Entry 9N5C (X-ray diffraction, 3.60 A resolution); this record covers chains B and C of the 13 polymer chains in the assembly.

[Chain B]
Name: DNA-directed RNA polymerase II subunit RPB2
Organism: Saccharomyces cerevisiae S288C
Notes: EC 2.7.7.6
UniProtKB: P08518 (RPB2_YEAST); residues 1-1224 here = UniProt positions 1-1224
Amino-acid sequence (1224 residues; each row starts with the number of its first residue):
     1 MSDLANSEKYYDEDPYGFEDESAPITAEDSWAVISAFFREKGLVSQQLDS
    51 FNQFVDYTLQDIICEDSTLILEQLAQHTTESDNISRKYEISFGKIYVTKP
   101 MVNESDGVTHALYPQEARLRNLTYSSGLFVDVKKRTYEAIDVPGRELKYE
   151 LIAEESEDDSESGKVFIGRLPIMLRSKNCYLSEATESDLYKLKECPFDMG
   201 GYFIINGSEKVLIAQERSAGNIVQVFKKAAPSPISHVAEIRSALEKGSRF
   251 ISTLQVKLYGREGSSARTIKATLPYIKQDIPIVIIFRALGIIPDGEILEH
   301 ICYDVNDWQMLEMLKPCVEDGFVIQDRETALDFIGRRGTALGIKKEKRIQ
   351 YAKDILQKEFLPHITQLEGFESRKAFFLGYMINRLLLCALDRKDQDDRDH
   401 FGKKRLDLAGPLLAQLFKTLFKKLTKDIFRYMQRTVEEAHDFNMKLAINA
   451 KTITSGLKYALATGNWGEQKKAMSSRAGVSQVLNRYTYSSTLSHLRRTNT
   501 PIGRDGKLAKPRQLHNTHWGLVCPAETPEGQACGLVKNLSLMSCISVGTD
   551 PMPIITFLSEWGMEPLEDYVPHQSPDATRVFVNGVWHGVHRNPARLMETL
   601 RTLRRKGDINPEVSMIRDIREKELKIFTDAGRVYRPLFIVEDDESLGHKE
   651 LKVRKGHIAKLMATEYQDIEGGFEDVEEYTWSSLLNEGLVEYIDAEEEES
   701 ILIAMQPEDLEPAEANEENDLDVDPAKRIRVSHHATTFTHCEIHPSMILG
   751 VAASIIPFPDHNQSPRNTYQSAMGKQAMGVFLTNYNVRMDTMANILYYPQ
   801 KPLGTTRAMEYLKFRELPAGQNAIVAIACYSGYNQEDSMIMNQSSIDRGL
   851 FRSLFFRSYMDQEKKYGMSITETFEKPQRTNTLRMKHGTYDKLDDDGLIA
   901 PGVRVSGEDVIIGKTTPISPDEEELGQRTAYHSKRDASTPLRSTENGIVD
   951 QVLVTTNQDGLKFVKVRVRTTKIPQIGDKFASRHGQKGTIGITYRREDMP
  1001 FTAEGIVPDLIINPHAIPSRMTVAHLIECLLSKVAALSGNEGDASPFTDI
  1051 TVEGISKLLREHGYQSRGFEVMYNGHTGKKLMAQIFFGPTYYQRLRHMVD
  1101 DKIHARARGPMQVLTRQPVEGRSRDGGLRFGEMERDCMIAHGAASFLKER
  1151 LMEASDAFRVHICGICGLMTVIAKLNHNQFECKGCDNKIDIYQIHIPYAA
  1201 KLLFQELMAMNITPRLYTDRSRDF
Not modelled in the structure: 1-19, 74-85, 139-161, 338-344, 439-445, 503-508, 644-646, 669-675, 715-720, 920-929, 1222-1224
Metal / ion sites: Zn2+: Cys-1163, Cys-1166, Cys-1182

[Chain C]
Name: DNA-directed RNA polymerase II subunit RPB3
Organism: Saccharomyces cerevisiae S288C
UniProtKB: P16370 (RPB3_YEAST); residues 1-318 here = UniProt positions 1-318
Amino-acid sequence (318 residues; each row starts with the number of its first residue):
     1 MSEEGPQVKIREASKDNVDFILSNVDLAMANSLRRVMIAEIPTLAIDSVE
    51 VETNTTVLADEFIAHRLGLIPLQSMDIEQLEYSRDCFCEDHCDKCSVVLT
   101 LQAFGESESTTNVYSKDLVIVSNLMGRNIGHPIIQDKEGNGVLICKLRKG
   151 QELKLTCVAKKGIAKEHAKWGPAAAIEFEYDPWNKLKHTDYWYEQDSAKE
   201 WPQSKNCEYEDPPNEGDPFDYKAQADTFYMNVESVGSIPVDQVVVRGIDT
   251 LQKKVASILLALTQMDQDKVNFASGDNNTASNMLGSNEDVMMTGAEQDPY
   301 SNASQMGNTGSGGYDNAW
Not modelled in the structure: 1, 269-318
Curated features (UniProtKB/Swiss-Prot):
  - binding site (Zn(2+)): Cys-86, Cys-88, Cys-92, Cys-95
  - modified residue: Ser-2 (N-acetylserine)
  - natural variant: Ala-30 (A30D: In mutant RPB3-1)
  - mutagenesis: Lys-9 (K9E: Transcript termination readthrough)
Metal / ion sites: Zn2+: Cys-88, Cys-95

[Interface between chain B and chain C]
Pairs across the interface (69; chain B residue first):
  Tyr-797(B) with Glu-61(C); Phe-62(C)
  Tyr-798(B) with Phe-62(C); Arg-66(C)
  Ser-844(B) with Ala-168(C)
  Asp-847(B) with His-65(C), hydrogen bond (backbone-side chain); His-167(C), hydrogen bond (backbone-side chain); Ala-168(C)
  Arg-848(B) with His-65(C), hydrogen bond (backbone-side chain); Ala-168(C)
  Gly-849(B) with His-65(C)
  Arg-852(B) with His-65(C), hydrogen bond
  Arg-969(B) with Ala-59(C); Asp-60(C), salt bridge; Glu-61(C), salt bridge
  Thr-971(B) with Glu-61(C), hydrogen bond
  Arg-995(B) with Lys-165(C)
  Arg-996(B) with Arg-34(C); Ile-38(C); Ala-173(C), hydrogen bond (side chain-backbone); Ala-174(C), hydrogen bond (side chain-backbone)
  Glu-997(B) with Arg-34(C), hydrogen bond (backbone-side chain); Arg-35(C), hydrogen bond (backbone-side chain); Ile-38(C); Ala-39(C)
  Asp-998(B) with Arg-35(C), salt bridge
  Phe-1001(B) with Arg-34(C); Phe-178(C), hydrophobic
  Ala-1003(B) with Glu-177(C); Phe-178(C), hydrogen bond (backbone-backbone)
  Glu-1004(B) with Glu-177(C)
  Gly-1005(B) with Ala-175(C); Ile-176(C)
  Arg-1060(B) with Lys-199(C), hydrogen bond (side chain-backbone); Glu-200(C)
  Gly-1063(B) with Pro-202(C)
  Gln-1065(B) with Glu-200(C); Trp-201(C)
  Arg-1067(B) with Trp-192(C); Glu-194(C), salt bridge
  Phe-1069(B) with Trp-192(C); Trp-201(C), hydrophobic
  Tyr-1073(B) with Phe-178(C), hydrogen bond (side chain-backbone); Glu-179(C); Tyr-180(C), hydrophobic
  Gly-1075(B) with Asn-31(C), hydrogen bond (backbone-side chain); Arg-34(C), hydrogen bond (backbone-side chain)
  His-1076(B) with Asn-31(C), hydrogen bond (backbone-side chain)
  Thr-1077(B) with Leu-27(C); Asn-31(C)
  Gly-1078(B) with Leu-27(C); Asn-31(C); Tyr-180(C)
  Lys-1079(B) with Leu-27(C); Tyr-180(C); His-188(C)
  Lys-1080(B) with Tyr-180(C), hydrogen bond (side chain-backbone); Asp-181(C), hydrogen bond (side chain-backbone); Thr-189(C)
  Leu-1081(B) with Thr-189(C), hydrogen bond (backbone-side chain)
  Met-1082(B) with Lys-187(C); His-188(C); Thr-189(C), hydrogen bond (backbone-side chain); Asp-190(C), hydrogen bond (side chain-backbone)
  Gln-1084(B) with Thr-189(C), hydrogen bond; Asp-190(C), hydrogen bond (side chain-backbone); Tyr-191(C); Trp-192(C), hydrogen bond (side chain-backbone); Trp-201(C)
Interface residues without a listed pair, chain B (42 interface residues in all): Tyr-785, Asn-786, Ile-846, Leu-854, Ile-948, Thr-970, Met-999, Ser-1066, Val-1071, Ala-1083
Interface residues without a listed pair, chain C (39 interface residues in all): Ala-28, Val-57, Leu-69, Glu-166

[Summary]
42 residues of chain B and 39 residues of chain C are in contact, with 23 hydrogen bonds and 4 salt bridges.
Polar contacts include Arg-969(B)/Asp-60(C), Arg-969(B)/Glu-61(C) and Asp-998(B)/Arg-35(C). From UniProt: 4
Zn2+-binding residues and one mutagenesis site on chain C.
Here chain B is DNA-directed RNA polymerase II subunit RPB2 and chain C is DNA-directed RNA polymerase II
subunit RPB3, both from Saccharomyces cerevisiae S288C. Entry 9N5C (RNA polymerase II elongation complex with
8-oxoG at +1 site, CMPCPP-bound) was determined by X-ray diffraction (same publication as 9N5B, 9N5D, 9N5E,
9N5F and 9N5G).
